PDB entry 1P3G | X-ray diffraction, 2.70 A resolution | chains I and D of the 10 polymer chains in the assembly

[Chain I]
Molecule: Palindromic 146bp Human Alpha-Satellite DNA fragment
From: Homo sapiens
Sequence (146 nucleotides; numbered 1 to 146; the number before each row is that of its first residue):
     1 ATCAATATCCACCTGCAGATTCTACCAAAAGTGTATTTGGAAACTGCTCC
    51 ATCAAAAGGCATGTTCAGCGGAATTCCGCTGAACATGCCTTTTGATGGAG
   101 CAGTTTCCAAATACACTTTTGGTAGAATCTGCAGGTGGATATTGAT

[Chain D]
Protein: Histone H2B
From: Xenopus laevis
Reference sequence: P02281 (H2B1_XENLA); residues 1198-1322 here correspond to UniProt positions 1-125 (UniProt number = residue number - 1197)
Amino-acid sequence (125 residues; each row starts with the number of its first residue):
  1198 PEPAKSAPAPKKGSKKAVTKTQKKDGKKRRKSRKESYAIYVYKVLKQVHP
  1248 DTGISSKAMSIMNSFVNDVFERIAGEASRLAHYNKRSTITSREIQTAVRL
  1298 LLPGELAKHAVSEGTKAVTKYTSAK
Unresolved in the structure: 1198-1229
Sequence notes: conflict Gln-1219 (Pro23 in P02281), Leu-1242 (Met46 in P02281), Ser-1257 (Gly61 in P02281), Val-1266 (Ile70 in P02281)
UniProt features mapped onto this chain:
  - modified residue: Lys-1213 (N6-acetyllysine)

[Chain I / chain D interface]
Contacting residue pairs (13; chain I residue first):
  DA19(I) / Ser-1252(D)  phosphate contact
  DA19(I) / Ser-1253(D)  hydrogen bond to the phosphate
  DT20(I) / Gly-1250(D)  phosphate contact
  DT20(I) / Ile-1251(D)  phosphate contact
  DA28(I) / Arg-1230(D)  phosphate contact
  DA29(I) / Arg-1230(D)  salt bridge to the phosphate
  DA29(I) / Glu-1232(D)  phosphate contact
  DG39(I) / Ser-1284(D)  sugar contact
  DG39(I) / Thr-1285(D)  phosphate contact
  DG40(I) / Arg-1283(D)  phosphate contact
  DG40(I) / Ser-1284(D)  hydrogen bond to the phosphate
  DG40(I) / Thr-1285(D)  hydrogen bond to the phosphate
  DA41(I) / Arg-1283(D)  salt bridge to the phosphate
Also at the interface, not in a pair above, chain I (8 interface residues in all): DT32
Also at the interface, not in a pair above, chain D (12 interface residues in all): Tyr-1239, Lys-1282, Lys-1322

[Summary]
The interface between chain I and chain D involves 8 residues on one side and 12 on the other, with 3 hydrogen
bonds and 2 salt bridges. Polar contacts include DA19(I)/Ser-1253(D), DG40(I)/Ser-1284(D) and
DG40(I)/Thr-1285(D).
Here chain I is Palindromic 146bp Human Alpha-Satellite DNA fragment (Homo sapiens) and chain D is Histone H2B
(Xenopus laevis). Entry 1P3G (Crystallographic Studies of Nucleosome Core Particles containing Histone 'Sin'
Mutants) was determined by X-ray diffraction, deposited together with 1P34, 1P3A, 1P3B, 1P3F, 1P3I, 1P3K and 4
further entries.
